3DDW - chains A and B; structure by X-ray diffraction, 1.90 A resolution.

== Chain A (and B) ==
Name: Glycogen phosphorylase, liver form
Source organism: Homo sapiens
Notes: EC 2.4.1.1; chain B of this document is another copy of the same molecule, construct and numbering; everything in this record applies to it too
UniProt: P06737 (PYGL_HUMAN); residues 1-846 here correspond to UniProt positions 2-847 (UniProt number = residue number + 1)
Chain sequence (848 residues; each row starts with the number of its first residue; numbers below 1 keep their minus sign (Gly-1 is residue -1)):
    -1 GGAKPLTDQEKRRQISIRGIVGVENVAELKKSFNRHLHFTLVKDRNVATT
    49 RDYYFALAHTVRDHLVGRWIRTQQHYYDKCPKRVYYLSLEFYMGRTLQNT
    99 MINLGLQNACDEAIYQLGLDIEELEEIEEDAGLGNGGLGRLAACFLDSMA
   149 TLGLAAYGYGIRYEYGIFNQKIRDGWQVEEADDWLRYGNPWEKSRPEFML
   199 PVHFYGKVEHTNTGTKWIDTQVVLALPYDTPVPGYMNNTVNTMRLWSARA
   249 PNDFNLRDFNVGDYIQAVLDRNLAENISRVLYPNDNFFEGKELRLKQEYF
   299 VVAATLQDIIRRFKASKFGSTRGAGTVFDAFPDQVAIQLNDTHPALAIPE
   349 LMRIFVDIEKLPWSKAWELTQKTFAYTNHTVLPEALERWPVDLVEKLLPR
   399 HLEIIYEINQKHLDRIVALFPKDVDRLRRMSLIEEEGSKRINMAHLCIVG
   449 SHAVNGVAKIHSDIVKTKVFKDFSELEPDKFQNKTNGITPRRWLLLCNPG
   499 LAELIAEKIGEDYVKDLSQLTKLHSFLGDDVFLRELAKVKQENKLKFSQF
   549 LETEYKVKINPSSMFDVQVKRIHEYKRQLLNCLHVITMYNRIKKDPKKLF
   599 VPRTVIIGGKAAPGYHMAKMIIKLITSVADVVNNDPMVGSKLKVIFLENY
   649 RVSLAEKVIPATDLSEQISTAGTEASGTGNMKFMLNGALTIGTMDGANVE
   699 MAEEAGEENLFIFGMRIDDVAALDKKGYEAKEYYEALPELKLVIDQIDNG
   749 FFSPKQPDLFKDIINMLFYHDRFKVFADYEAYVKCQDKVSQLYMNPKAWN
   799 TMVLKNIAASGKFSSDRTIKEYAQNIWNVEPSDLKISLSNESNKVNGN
Unresolved in the structure: -1 to 11, 252-259, 831-846 (chain B: -1 to 22, 257-259, 318-322, 831-846)
Differences from the reference sequence: expression tag (-1 to 0)
Modified residues: Ser14 (phosphoserine; SEP)
Curated features (UniProtKB/Swiss-Prot):
  - binding site (AMP): Asp42 to Asn44, Tyr75, Arg309
  - site: Cys108 (Involved in the association of subunits), Cys142 (Involved in the association of subunits), Tyr155 (May be involved in allosteric control)
  - modified residue: Ala1 (N-acetylalanine), Ser14 (Phosphoserine), Lys363 (N6-succinyllysine), Lys469 (N6-acetyllysine), Ser523 (Phosphoserine), Ser560 (Phosphoserine), Ser638 (Phosphoserine), Lys680 (N6-(pyridoxal phosphate)lysine), Lys795 (N6-acetyllysine)
Covalently attached groups: pyridoxal phosphate (PLP) linked to Lys680
Small-molecule neighbours:
  - 055 ((2S)-{[(3-{[(2-chloro-6-methylphenyl)carbamoyl]amino}naphthalen-2-yl)carbonyl]amino}(phenyl)ethanoic acid), molecule 1: Val40, Lys41, Asp42, Asn44, Val45
  - 055, molecule 2: Trp67, Ile68, Gln71, Gln72, Tyr75, Arg81, Tyr155, Arg193, Phe196, Asp227, Thr240, Arg242, Arg309, Arg310, Ala313
  - caffeine (CFF): Asn282, Asp283, Asn284, Phe285, Glu382, His571, Glu572, Ala610, Gly612, Tyr613
  - N-acetyl-beta-D-glucopyranosylamine (NBG): Gly135, Leu136, Leu139, Asn284, Asp339, His377, Thr378, Val455, Asn484, Tyr573, Glu672, Ala673, Ser674, Gly675, Thr676
  - pyridoxal phosphate (PLP): Tyr90, Gly134, Gly135, Arg138, Trp491, Val567, Lys568, Lys574, Tyr648, Arg649, Val650, Ala653, Gln665, Glu672, Gly675, Thr676, Gly677

== How chain A and chain B interact ==
Contacting residue pairs (81):
  His36(A) with Val64(B); Gly65(B); Ile68(B)
  Phe37(A) with Arg60(B), hydrogen bond (backbone-side chain); Asp61(B)
  Thr38(A) with Lys191(B)
  Leu39(A) with Lys191(B); Arg193(B), hydrogen bond (backbone-side chain)
  Val40(A) with Trp67(B), hydrophobic; Arg193(B), hydrogen bond (backbone-side chain)
  Lys41(A) with Arg193(B); Glu195(B), salt bridge
  Asp42(A) with Ile68(B)
  Arg60(A) with Phe37(B), hydrogen bond (side chain-backbone); Thr38(B); Val40(B)
  Asp61(A) with Phe37(B)
  Val64(A) with His36(B)
  Trp67(A) with Val40(B), hydrophobic
  Ile68(A) with His36(B); Lys41(B); Asp42(B)
  Tyr163(A) with Val266(B), hydrophobic; Arg269(B), hydrogen bond; Glu273(B)
  Gly164(A) with Tyr262(B)
  Phe166(A) with Tyr262(B)
  Glu178(A) with Asn250(B); Asp251(B); Phe252(B), hydrogen bond (side chain-backbone)
  Ala179(A) with Arg269(B)
  Asp181(A) with Asn250(B), hydrogen bond; Arg269(B), salt bridge
  Arg184(A) with Met197(B); Leu222(B); Ala248(B); Asn250(B)
  Tyr185(A) with Pro194(B), hydrophobic
  Lys191(A) with Thr38(B); Leu39(B)
  Arg193(A) with Leu39(B), hydrogen bond (side chain-backbone); Val40(B), hydrogen bond (side chain-backbone); Lys41(B)
  Pro194(A) with Tyr185(B), hydrophobic
  Glu195(A) with Lys41(B), salt bridge; Thr47(B)
  Met197(A) with Arg184(B); Tyr185(B)
  Leu222(A) with Arg184(B)
  Ala248(A) with Arg184(B), hydrogen bond (backbone-side chain)
  Asn250(A) with Glu178(B); Arg184(B), hydrogen bond
  Asp251(A) with Glu178(B)
  Tyr262(A) with Gly164(B); Phe166(B); Val278(B); Pro281(B), hydrophobic; Pro611(B), hydrophobic
  Ile263(A) with Val278(B), hydrophobic; Tyr280(B), hydrophobic
  Val266(A) with Tyr163(B), hydrophobic; Val278(B), hydrophobic
  Leu267(A) with Asn274(B); Arg277(B)
  Arg269(A) with Tyr163(B), hydrogen bond; Ala179(B); Asp181(B), salt bridge
  Asn270(A) with Asn270(B); Asn274(B), hydrogen bond; Arg277(B)
  Glu273(A) with Tyr163(B)
  Asn274(A) with Leu267(B); Asn270(B), hydrogen bond
  Arg277(A) with Leu267(B); Asn270(B)
  Val278(A) with Tyr262(B); Ile263(B), hydrophobic; Val266(B), hydrophobic
  Tyr280(A) with Ile263(B), hydrophobic
  Pro281(A) with Tyr262(B), hydrophobic
  Pro611(A) with Tyr262(B), hydrophobic
Also at the interface, not in a pair above, chain A (53 interface residues in all): Thr47, Asp50, Gly65, Lys169, Arg171, Val176, Glu177, Leu224, Pro249, Leu279, Leu291
Also at the interface, not in a pair above, chain B (52 interface residues in all): Val45, Asp50, Glu177, Leu224, Arg247, Leu279, Leu291

== Overview ==
Chain A and chain B form an interface of 53 and 52 residues respectively, with 14 hydrogen bonds and 4 salt
bridges. Among the polar pairs are Lys41(A)-Glu195(B), Asp181(A)-Arg269(B) and Phe37(A)-Arg60(B). Chain A
binds N-acetyl-beta-D-glucopyranosylamine, caffeine and compound 055. Covalently linked pyridoxal phosphate:
at Lys680(A).
Both chains are Glycogen phosphorylase, liver form (Homo sapiens). Entry 3DDW (Crystal structure of glycogen
phosphorylase complexed with an anthranilimide based inhibitor GSK055) was determined by X-ray diffraction
(same publication as 3DD1 and 3DDS).
